Entry 1AVO (X-ray diffraction, 2.80 A resolution); this record covers chains A and N of the 14 polymer chains in the assembly.

Chain A:
Protein: 11S regulator
Organism: Homo sapiens
Reference sequence: Q06323 (PSME1_HUMAN); residues 4-63 here = UniProt positions 4-63
Sequence (60 residues; numbered 4 to 63; the number before each row is that of its first residue):
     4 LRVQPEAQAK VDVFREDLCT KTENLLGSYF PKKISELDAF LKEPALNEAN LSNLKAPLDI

Chain N:
Protein: 11S regulator
Organism: Homo sapiens
Reference sequence: Q06323 (PSME1_HUMAN); residues 104-242 here = UniProt positions 104-242
Sequence (140 residues; each row starts with the number of its first residue):
   103 AVNCNEKIVV LLQRLKPEIK DVIEQLNLVT TWLQLQIPRI EDGNNFGVAV QEKVFELMTS
   163 LHTKLEGFHT QISKYFSERG DAVTKAAKQP HVGDYRQLVH ELDEAEYRDI RLMVMEIRNA
   223 YAVLYDIILK NFEKLKKPRG

Chain A / chain N interface:
Pairs across the interface - 9 pairs, chain A then chain N:
  L4(A) with L231(N), hydrophobic; F234(N), hydrophobic
  V6(A) with Y227(N)
  Q11(A) with Y227(N), hydrogen bond
  V14(A) with Y227(N), hydrophobic
  F17(A) with R220(N); A224(N), hydrophobic
  R18(A) with D228(N), salt bridge; K232(N)
Also at the interface, not in a pair above, chain A (7 interface residues in all): K24
Also at the interface, not in a pair above, chain N (8 interface residues in all): N221

Overview:
7 residues of chain A face 8 of chain N across their interface; the contacts include 1 hydrogen bond and 1
salt bridge. Polar contacts include R18(A)-D228(N) and Q11(A)-Y227(N).
Chain A is 11S regulator and chain N is 11S regulator, both from Homo sapiens; the structure, Proteasome
activator reg(alpha), was determined by X-ray diffraction.
